PDB entry 1JPS | X-ray diffraction, 1.85 A resolution | chains H and T of the 3 polymer chains in the assembly

# Chain H
Protein: immunoglobulin Fab D3H44, heavy chain
Source organism: Homo sapiens
Notes: fragment: Fab fragment; antibody fragment or engineered binder
Amino-acid sequence (225 residues; each row starts with the number of its first residue):
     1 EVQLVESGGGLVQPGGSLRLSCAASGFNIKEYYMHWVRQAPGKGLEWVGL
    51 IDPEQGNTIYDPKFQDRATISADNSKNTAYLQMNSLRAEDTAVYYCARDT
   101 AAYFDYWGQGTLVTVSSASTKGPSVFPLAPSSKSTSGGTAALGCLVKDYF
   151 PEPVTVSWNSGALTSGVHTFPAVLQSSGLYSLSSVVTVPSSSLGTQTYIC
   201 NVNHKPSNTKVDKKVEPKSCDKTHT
Not modelled in the structure: 133-136, 218-225
Cystine bridges: C22-C96, C144-C200

# Chain T
Protein: tissue factor
Source organism: Homo sapiens
Notes: fragment: extracellular domain
UniProt: P13726 (TF_HUMAN); residues 1-219 here correspond to UniProt positions 33-251 (UniProt number = residue number + 32)
Amino-acid sequence (219 residues; numbered 1 to 219; the number before each row is that of its first residue):
     1 SGTTNTVAAYNLTWKSTNFKTILEWEPKPVNQVYTVQISTKSGDWKSKCF
    51 YTTDTECDLTDEIVKDVKQTYLARVFSYPAGNVESTGSAGEPLYENSPEF
   101 TPYLETNLGQPTIQSFEQVGTKVNVTVEDERTLVRRNNTFLSLRDVFGKD
   151 LIYTLYYWKSSSSGKKTAKTNTNEFLIDVDKGENYCFSVQAVIPSRTVNR
   201 KSTDSPVECMGQEKGEFRE
Not modelled in the structure: 1-4, 84-90, 212-219
Cystine bridges: C49-C57, C186-C209
Swiss-Prot annotation at these positions:
  - motif (WKS motif): W14 to S16, W45 to S47, W158 to S160
  - glycosylation (N-linked (GlcNAc...) asparagine): N124, N137

# How chain H and chain T interact
Pairs across the interface - 35 pairs, chain H then chain T:
  K30(H) - K201(T)  hydrogen bond (backbone-side chain)
  E31(H) - V198(T)
  E31(H) - N199(T)  hydrogen bond (side chain-backbone)
  E31(H) - R200(T)  hydrogen bond (backbone-side chain)
  E31(H) - K201(T)
  Y32(H) - T197(T)  hydrogen bond (side chain-backbone)
  Y32(H) - R200(T)
  Y32(H) - K201(T)  hydrogen bond (backbone-side chain)
  Y33(H) - T154(T)  hydrogen bond
  Y33(H) - Y156(T)
  Y33(H) - Q190(T)  hydrogen bond
  Y33(H) - K201(T)
  D52(H) - Y156(T)  hydrogen bond
  D52(H) - Q190(T)  hydrogen bond
  D52(H) - K201(T)  salt bridge
  E54(H) - Q190(T)
  E54(H) - K201(T)
  E54(H) - T203(T)
  E54(H) - D204(T)
  Q55(H) - Y156(T)
  Q55(H) - Q190(T)
  Q55(H) - D204(T)  hydrogen bond
  N57(H) - Y156(T)
  N57(H) - K165(T)
  I59(H) - K165(T)
  I59(H) - K166(T)
  I59(H) - T167(T)
  Q65(H) - G164(T)
  T100(H) - P194(T)
  T100(H) - R200(T)  hydrogen bond (backbone-side chain)
  A101(H) - I152(T)
  A101(H) - K169(T)  hydrogen bond (backbone-side chain)
  A101(H) - V192(T)  hydrophobic
  A101(H) - P194(T)  hydrophobic
  A102(H) - P194(T)  hydrophobic
Interface residues without a listed pair, chain H (15 interface residues in all): L50, T58
Interface residues without a listed pair, chain T (19 interface residues in all): R196

# Overview
15 residues of chain H and 19 residues of chain T are in contact, with 12 hydrogen bonds and 1 salt bridge.
Polar contacts include D52(H)-K201(T), K30(H)-K201(T) and E31(H)-N199(T).
Chain H is immunoglobulin Fab D3H44, heavy chain and chain T is tissue factor, both from Homo sapiens; the
structure, Crystal structure of tissue factor in complex with humanized Fab D3h44, was determined by X-ray
diffraction (same publication as 1JPT).
